PDB entry 5L6C | X-ray diffraction, 2.60 A resolution | chains H and Z of the 28 polymer chains in the assembly

== Chain H ==
Molecule: Proteasome subunit beta type-2
Source organism: Saccharomyces cerevisiae (strain ATCC 204508 / S288c)
Notes: EC 3.4.25.1
UniProt: P25043 (PSB2_YEAST); residues 1-232 here correspond to UniProt positions 30-261 (UniProt number = residue number + 29)
Sequence (232 residues; each row starts with the number of its first residue):
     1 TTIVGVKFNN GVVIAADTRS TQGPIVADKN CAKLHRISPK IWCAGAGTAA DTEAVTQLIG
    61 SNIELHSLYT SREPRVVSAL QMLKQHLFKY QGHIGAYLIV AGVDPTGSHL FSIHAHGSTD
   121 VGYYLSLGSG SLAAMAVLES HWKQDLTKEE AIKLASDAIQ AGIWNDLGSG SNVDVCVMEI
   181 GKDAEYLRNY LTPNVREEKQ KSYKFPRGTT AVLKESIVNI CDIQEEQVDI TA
Disordered / not traced: 227-232
UniProt features mapped onto this chain:
  - active site: T1 (Nucleophile)

== Chain Z ==
Molecule: Proteasome subunit beta type-6, Proteasome subunit beta type-1
Source organism: Saccharomyces cerevisiae (strain ATCC 204508 / S288c)
Notes: EC 3.4.25.1
UniProt: chimeric construct of P23724, O09061: residues 1-96 from P23724 (PSB6_YEAST) positions 20-115 (UniProt number = residue number + 19); residues 97-111 from O09061 positions 123-137 (UniProt number = residue number + 26); residues 112-117 from P23724 (PSB6_YEAST) positions 131-136 (UniProt number = residue number + 19); residues 118-133 from O09061 positions 144-159 (UniProt number = residue number + 26); residues 134-222 from P23724 (PSB6_YEAST) positions 153-241 (UniProt number = residue number + 19)
Sequence (222 residues; row label = number of the first residue in the row):
     1 QFNPYGDNGG TILGIAGEDF AVLAGDTRNI TDYSINSRYE PKVFDCGDNI VMSANGFAAD
    61 GDALVKRFKN SVKWYHFDHN DKKLSINSAA RNIQHLLYSR RFFPYYVYNI IAGLDEDGKG
   121 AVYSFDPVGS YQREQCRAGG AAASLIMPFL DNQVNFKNQY EPGTNGKVKK PLKYLSVEEV
   181 IKLVRDSFTS ATERHIQVGD GLEILIVTKD GVRKEFYELK RD
UniProt features mapped onto this chain:
  - modified residue: Y123 (Phosphotyrosine)
Bound ions: Mg2+: T192, V198
Small-molecule neighbours: 6NV (N-[(2R)-1-[[(2S)-3-(4-methoxyphenyl)-1-[[(2S,3S,4R)-4-methyl-3,5-bis(oxidanyl)-1-phenyl-pentan-2-yl]amino]-1-oxidanylidene-propan-2-yl]amino]-1-oxidanylidene-propan-2-yl]-1-methyl-5H-indene-2-carboxamide): Y108, S124, F125, D126, S130, R137

== How chain H and chain Z interact ==
Pairs across the interface - 60 pairs, chain H then chain Z:
  R19(H) with I196(Z); D222(Z), salt bridge
  P24(H) with R194(Z); H195(Z); I196(Z), hydrogen bond (backbone-backbone)
  I25(H) with R194(Z); H195(Z)
  V26(H) with E193(Z); R194(Z), hydrogen bond (backbone-side chain); I196(Z), hydrophobic
  A27(H) with R194(Z), hydrogen bond (backbone-side chain)
  K29(H) with E193(Z), salt bridge; R194(Z)
  I163(H) with D222(Z)
  W164(H) with I35(Z); R38(Z), hydrogen bond (backbone-side chain); R221(Z); D222(Z)
  N165(H) with Y33(Z); R38(Z)
  D166(H) with Y33(Z); D222(Z)
  L167(H) with R28(Z); I30(Z), hydrophobic; D32(Z); Y33(Z), hydrogen bond (backbone-backbone); I35(Z), hydrophobic; I196(Z)
  G168(H) with Y33(Z)
  S169(H) with D222(Z)
  G170(H) with D222(Z)
  S171(H) with D222(Z), hydrogen bond (backbone-side chain)
  N194(H) with K220(Z), hydrogen bond (backbone-side chain); D222(Z)
  R196(H) with T189(Z); S190(Z); E193(Z)
  E197(H) with R185(Z), salt bridge
  K199(H) with D186(Z)
  Q200(H) with K182(Z); R185(Z); D186(Z), hydrogen bond (backbone-side chain)
  K201(H) with E179(Z); D186(Z)
  Y203(H) with F149(Z); Q153(Z); L183(Z); D186(Z), hydrogen bond
  F205(H) with N152(Z); Q153(Z); Q159(Z)
  P206(H) with P162(Z), hydrophobic
  R207(H) with P162(Z)
  G208(H) with P162(Z)
  T209(H) with N158(Z); Q159(Z); Y160(Z), hydrogen bond (backbone-backbone)
  A211(H) with Y160(Z), hydrophobic; G166(Z)
  V212(H) with N165(Z)
Interface residues without a listed pair, chain H (34 interface residues in all): T21, G23, D28, V195, T210
Interface residues without a listed pair, chain Z (33 interface residues in all): S34, L145, E161, E218

== Overview ==
The interface between chain H and chain Z involves 34 residues on one side and 33 on the other; the contacts
include 10 hydrogen bonds and 3 salt bridges. Polar pairs include R19(H)-D222(Z), K29(H)-E193(Z) and
E197(H)-R185(Z). Ligands of chain Z: compound 6NV.
Here chain H is Proteasome subunit beta type-2 and chain Z is Proteasome subunit beta type-6, Proteasome
subunit beta type-1, both from Saccharomyces cerevisiae (strain ATCC 204508 / S288c). Entry 5L6C (Yeast 20S
proteasome with mouse beta5i (1-138) and mouse beta6 (97-111; 118-133) in complex with epoxyketone ...) was
determined by X-ray diffraction together with 5L52, 5L54, 5L55, 5L5A, 5L5B, 5L5D and 30 further entries from
the same study.
